PDB entry 6RUO | electron microscopy, 3.50 A resolution | chains R and T of the 20 polymer chains in the assembly

[Chain R]
Molecule: RNA polymerase I-specific transcription initiation factor RRN11
From: Saccharomyces cerevisiae
UniProtKB: Q04712 (RRN11_YEAST); residues 1-507 here = UniProt positions 1-507
Chain sequence (507 residues; row label = number of the first residue in the row):
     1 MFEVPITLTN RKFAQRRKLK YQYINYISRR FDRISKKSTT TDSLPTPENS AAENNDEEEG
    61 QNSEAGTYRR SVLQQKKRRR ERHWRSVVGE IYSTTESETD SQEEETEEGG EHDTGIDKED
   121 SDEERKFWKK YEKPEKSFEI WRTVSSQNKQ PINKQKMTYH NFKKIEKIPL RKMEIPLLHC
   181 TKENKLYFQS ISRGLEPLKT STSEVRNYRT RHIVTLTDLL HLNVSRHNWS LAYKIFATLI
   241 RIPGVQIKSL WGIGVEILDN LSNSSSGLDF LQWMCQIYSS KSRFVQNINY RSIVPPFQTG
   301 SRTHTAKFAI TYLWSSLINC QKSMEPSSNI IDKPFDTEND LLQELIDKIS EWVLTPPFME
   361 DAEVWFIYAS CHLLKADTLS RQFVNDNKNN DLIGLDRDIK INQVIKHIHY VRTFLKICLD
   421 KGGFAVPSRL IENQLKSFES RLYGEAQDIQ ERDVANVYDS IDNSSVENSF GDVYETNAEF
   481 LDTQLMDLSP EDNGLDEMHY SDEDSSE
Disordered / not traced: 39-120, 325-344, 386-396, 444-507

[Chain T]
Molecule: Template strand
From: synthetic construct
Sequence (70 nucleotides; numbered 1 to 70; the number before each row is that of its first residue):
     1 GTCTTCAACT GCTTTCGCAT GAAGTACCTC CCAACTACTT TTCCTCACAC TTGTACTCCA
    61 TGACTAAACC
Disordered / not traced: 1-7, 24-26, 61-70

[How chain R and chain T interact]
Pairs across the interface (8):
  Lys18(R) - DT39(T)  salt bridge to the phosphate
  Ile288(R) - DA37(T)  sugar contact
  Ile288(R) - DC38(T)  phosphate contact
  Asn289(R) - DA37(T)  sugar contact
  Asn289(R) - DC38(T)  phosphate contact
  Tyr290(R) - DA37(T)  phosphate contact
  Arg291(R) - DA37(T)  hydrogen bond to the phosphate
  Ile293(R) - DA37(T)  phosphate contact
Interface residues without a listed pair, chain R (8 interface residues in all): Arg11, Asp122
Interface residues without a listed pair, chain T (4 interface residues in all): DT41

[In short]
8 residues of chain R and 4 residues of chain T are in contact; the contacts include 1 hydrogen bond and 1
salt bridge. Among the polar pairs are Arg291(R)-DA37(T) and Lys18(R)-DT39(T).
Here chain R is RNA polymerase I-specific transcription initiation factor RRN11 (Saccharomyces cerevisiae) and
chain T is Template strand (synthetic construct). Entry 6RUO (RNA Polymerase I Open Complex conformation 1)
was determined by electron microscopy together with 6RQH, 6RQL, 6RQT, 6RRD, 6RUI and 6RWE from the same study.
